PDB entry 7CEK | X-ray diffraction, 2.70 A resolution | chains C and D of the 6 polymer chains in the assembly

== Chain C ==
Molecule: Tubulin alpha-1B chain
Source organism: Sus scrofa
UniProtKB: Q2XVP4 (TBA1B_PIG); residue numbers follow UniProt; this construct covers 1-450
Chain sequence (450 residues; row label = number of the first residue in the row):
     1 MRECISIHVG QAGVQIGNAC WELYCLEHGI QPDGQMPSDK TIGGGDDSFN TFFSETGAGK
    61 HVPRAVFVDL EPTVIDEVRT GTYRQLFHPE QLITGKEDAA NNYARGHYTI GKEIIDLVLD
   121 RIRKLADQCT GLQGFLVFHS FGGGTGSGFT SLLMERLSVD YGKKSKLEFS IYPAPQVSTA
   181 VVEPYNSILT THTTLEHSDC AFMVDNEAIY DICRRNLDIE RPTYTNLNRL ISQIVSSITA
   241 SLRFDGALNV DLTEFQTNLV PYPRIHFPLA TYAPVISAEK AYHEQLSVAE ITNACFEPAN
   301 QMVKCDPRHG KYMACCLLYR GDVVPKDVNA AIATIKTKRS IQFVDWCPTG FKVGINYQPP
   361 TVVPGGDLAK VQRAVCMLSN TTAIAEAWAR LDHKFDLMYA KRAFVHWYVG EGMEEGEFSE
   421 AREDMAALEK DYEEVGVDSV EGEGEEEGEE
Not modelled in the structure: 441-450
Ion coordination: Ca2+: Asp39, Thr41, Gly44, Glu55
Residues lining bound ligands: GTP (guanosine-5'-triphosphate): Gly10, Gln11, Ala12, Gln15, Ile16, Asp69, Asp98, Ala99, Ala100, Asn101, Ser140, Gly142, Gly143, Gly144, Thr145, Gly146, Ile171, Pro173, Val177, Ser178, Glu183, Asn206, Tyr224, Leu227, Asn228, Ile231
Swiss-Prot annotation at these positions:
  - motif: Met1 to Cys4 (MREC motif)
  - active site: Glu254
  - binding site (GTP): Gly10, Gln11, Ala12, Gln15, Glu71, Ala99, Ser140, Gly143, Gly144, Thr145, Gly146, Thr179, Glu183, Asn206, Tyr224, Asn228, Leu252
  - binding site (Mg(2+)): Glu71
  - modified residue: Lys40 (N6,N6,N6-trimethyllysine), Ser48 (Phosphoserine), Ser232 (Phosphoserine), Tyr282 (3'-nitrotyrosine), Arg339 (Omega-N-methylarginine), Ser439 (Phosphoserine), Glu443 (5-glutamyl polyglutamate), Glu445 (5-glutamyl polyglutamate)
  - cross-link (Glycyl lysine isopeptide (Lys-Gly)): Lys326 (interchain with G-Cter in ubiquitin), Lys370 (interchain with G-Cter in ubiquitin)

== Chain D ==
Molecule: Tubulin beta chain
Source organism: Sus scrofa
UniProtKB: A0A287AGU7 (A0A287AGU7_PIG); the author numbering skips numbers that UniProt does not, so the offset changes along the chain: 1-358 = UniProt 1-358; 367-453 = UniProt 359-445
Chain sequence (445 residues; each row starts with the number of its first residue; note: 8 numbers in that range are skipped by the numbering (no residue carries them; nothing is unmodelled there)):
     1 MREIVHIQAG QCGNQIGAKF WEVISDEHGI DPTGSYHGDS DLQLERINVY YNEATGNKYV
    61 PRAILVDLEP GTMDSVRSGP FGQIFRPDNF VFGQSGAGNN WAKGHYTEGA ELVDSVLDVV
   121 RKESESCDCL QGFQLTHSLG GGTGSGMGTL LISKIREEYP DRIMNTFSVM PSPKVSDTVV
   181 EPYNATLSVH QLVENTDETY CIDNEALYDI CFRTLKLTTP TYGDLNHLVS ATMSGVTTCL
   241 RFPGQLNADL RKLAVNMVPF PRLHFFMPGF APLTSRGSQQ YRALTVPELT QQMFDSKNMM
   301 AACDPRHGRY LTVAAIFRGR MSMKEVDEQM LNVQNKNSSY FVEWIPNNVK TAVCDIPP
   367 RGLKMSATFI GNSTAIQELF KRISEQFTAM FRRKAFLHWY TGEGMDEMEF TEAESNMNDL
   427 VSEYQQYQDA TADEQGEFEE EEGEDEA
Not modelled in the structure: 276-283, 440-453
Residues lining bound ligands:
  - FW9 (N4-(1,3-benzodioxol-5-ylmethyl)-6-(3-methoxyphenyl)pyrimidine-2,4-diamine): Tyr50, Gln134, Asn165, Phe167, Glu198, Tyr200, Val236, Thr237, Cys239, Leu240, Leu246, Leu250, Leu253, Ala254, Asn256, Met257, Phe266, Ala314, Ile316, Lys350, Thr351, Ala352, Ile376
  - GTP (guanosine-5'-triphosphate): Gly10, Gln11, Cys12, Gln15, Ile16, Asp67, Ala97, Gly98, Asn99, Ser138, Gly140, Gly141, Gly142, Thr143, Gly144, Val169, Pro171, Val175, Ser176, Glu181, Asn204, Leu207, Tyr222, Leu225, Asn226
Reported in the primary citation:
  - binding site for FW9: Glu198

== Chain C / chain D interface ==
Residue-residue contacts - 56 pairs, chain C then chain D:
  Gln11(C) - Asn247(D)
  Glu71(C) - Asn247(D)  hydrogen bond
  Pro72(C) - Met1(D)
  Thr73(C) - Arg46(D)
  Thr73(C) - Asn247(D)  hydrogen bond
  Val74(C) - Asn247(D)
  Lys96(C) - Met1(D)
  Lys96(C) - Asp128(D)  salt bridge
  Glu97(C) - Arg2(D)  salt bridge
  Glu97(C) - Arg162(D)  salt bridge
  Glu97(C) - Arg251(D)  salt bridge
  Asp98(C) - Asp249(D)
  Asp98(C) - Lys252(D)  salt bridge
  Ala100(C) - Arg251(D)
  Ala100(C) - Lys252(D)
  Ala100(C) - Val255(D)
  Asn101(C) - Lys252(D)
  Asn101(C) - Asn256(D)
  Arg105(C) - Arg251(D)
  Pro175(C) - Asn347(D)
  Thr179(C) - Asn256(D)  hydrogen bond (backbone-side chain)
  Thr179(C) - Lys350(D)
  Ala180(C) - Asn256(D)
  Ala180(C) - Lys350(D)
  Val181(C) - Asn256(D)
  Val181(C) - Pro346(D)
  Val181(C) - Asn347(D)
  Val181(C) - Asn348(D)
  Val181(C) - Lys350(D)
  Glu220(C) - Lys324(D)
  Arg221(C) - Asp327(D)  salt bridge
  Lys394(C) - Asn347(D)
  Leu397(C) - Trp344(D)
  Leu397(C) - Pro346(D)  hydrophobic
  Met398(C) - Trp344(D)  hydrogen bond (backbone-backbone)
  Met398(C) - Pro346(D)
  Lys401(C) - Phe260(D)
  Lys401(C) - Trp344(D)
  Lys401(C) - Thr437(D)  hydrogen bond (side chain-backbone)
  Lys401(C) - Ala438(D)
  Arg402(C) - Phe260(D)
  Ala403(C) - Pro259(D)
  Ala403(C) - Phe260(D)  hydrophobic
  Phe404(C) - Val255(D)
  Phe404(C) - Asn256(D)
  Phe404(C) - Val258(D)
  Phe404(C) - Pro259(D)  hydrogen bond (backbone-backbone)
  Phe404(C) - Thr312(D)
  Phe404(C) - Ile345(D)  hydrophobic
  His406(C) - Val258(D)  hydrogen bond (side chain-backbone)
  His406(C) - Pro259(D)
  His406(C) - Phe260(D)
  His406(C) - Pro261(D)
  Trp407(C) - Ala254(D)
  Trp407(C) - Val255(D)
  Trp407(C) - Val258(D)  hydrogen bond (side chain-backbone)
Also at the interface, not in a pair above, chain C (28 interface residues in all): Val182, Tyr210
Also at the interface, not in a pair above, chain D (35 interface residues in all): Cys129, Ile163, Asp197, Met257, Met323, Glu343, Tyr433, Ala436

== In short ==
The interface between chain C and chain D involves 28 residues on one side and 35 on the other; the contacts
include 8 hydrogen bonds and 6 salt bridges. Polar contacts include Lys96(C)-Asp128(D), Glu97(C)-Arg2(D) and
Glu97(C)-Arg162(D). Chain C binds GTP. Chain D binds compound FW9 and GTP. From the paper: a binding site for
FW9 at Glu198(D).
Chain C is Tubulin alpha-1B chain and chain D is Tubulin beta chain, both from Sus scrofa; the structure,
Crystal structure of T2R-TTL-BML-284 complex, was determined by X-ray diffraction (same publication as 7CE6,
7CDA and 7CE8).
